Entry 4PSN (X-ray diffraction, 2.05 A resolution); this record covers chains C and D of the 4 polymer chains in the assembly.

Chain C (and D):
Protein: ssDNA binding protein
Source organism: Aeropyrum pernix
Notes: chain D of this document is another copy of the same molecule, construct and numbering; everything in this record applies to it too
UniProt: Q9YAS7 (Q9YAS7_AERPE); numbering as in UniProt (aligned over 2-234)
Sequence (237 residues; numbered -2 to 234; the number before each row is that of its first residue; numbers below 1 keep their minus sign (Gly-2 is residue -2)):
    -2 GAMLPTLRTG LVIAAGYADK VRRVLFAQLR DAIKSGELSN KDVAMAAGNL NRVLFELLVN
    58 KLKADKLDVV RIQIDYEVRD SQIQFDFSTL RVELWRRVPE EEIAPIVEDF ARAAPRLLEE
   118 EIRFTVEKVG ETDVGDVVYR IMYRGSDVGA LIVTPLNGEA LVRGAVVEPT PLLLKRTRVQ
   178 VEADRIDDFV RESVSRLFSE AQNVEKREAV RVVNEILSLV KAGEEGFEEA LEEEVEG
Unresolved in the structure: 219-234
Construct notes: expression tag (-2 to 1)
Modified / non-standard residues: Mse0 (selenomethionine; parent Met); Mse42 (selenomethionine; parent Met); Mse139 (selenomethionine; parent Met)
From the paper describing this entry:
  - specificity-determining residues: Arg20 (proposed by the authors, not directly observed)

Interface between chain C and chain D:
Pairs across the interface (33):
  Gly-2(C) - Arg76(D)
  Ala-1(C) - Leu1(D)  hydrophobic
  Ala-1(C) - Glu74(D)
  Ala-1(C) - Val75(D)
  Mse0(C) - Pro2(D)
  Mse0(C) - Leu26(D)  hydrophobic
  Mse0(C) - Tyr73(D)  hydrophobic
  Mse0(C) - Val75(D)  hydrogen bond (backbone-backbone)
  Pro2(C) - Mse0(D)
  Pro2(C) - Pro2(D)  hydrophobic
  Arg5(C) - Gln25(D)  hydrogen bond (side chain-backbone)
  Arg5(C) - Arg27(D)
  Arg5(C) - Asp28(D)  salt bridge
  Arg20(C) - Arg204(D)
  Ala24(C) - Arg5(D)
  Gln25(C) - Arg5(D)  hydrogen bond (backbone-side chain)
  Leu26(C) - Mse0(D)
  Asp28(C) - Arg5(D)  salt bridge
  Asp28(C) - Gln70(D)  hydrogen bond
  Asp28(C) - Arg88(D)  salt bridge
  Ala29(C) - Mse0(D)  hydrophobic
  Glu34(C) - Mse0(D)
  Gln70(C) - Arg27(D)
  Gln70(C) - Asp28(D)  hydrogen bond
  Glu74(C) - Ala-1(D)
  Val75(C) - Ala-1(D)
  Val75(C) - Mse0(D)  hydrogen bond (backbone-backbone)
  Arg76(C) - Gly-2(D)
  Arg76(C) - Ala-1(D)
  Arg88(C) - Asp28(D)  salt bridge
  Glu202(C) - Arg20(D)  salt bridge
  Arg204(C) - Arg20(D)
  Arg208(C) - Arg19(D)
Other interface residues (no listed pair), chain C (21 interface residues in all): Leu1
Other interface residues (no listed pair), chain D (21 interface residues in all): Ala24, Glu202

In short:
Chain C and chain D each contribute 21 residues to their interface, with 6 hydrogen bonds and 5 salt bridges.
Polar pairs include Arg5(C)-Asp28(D), Asp28(C)-Arg88(D) and Glu202(C)-Arg20(D). The paper reports the
specificity determinant Arg20(C).
Chain C and chain D are both ssDNA binding protein (Aeropyrum pernix); the structure, Crystal structure of
apeThermo-DBP-RP2, was determined by X-ray diffraction together with 4PSL, 4PSM and 4PSO from the same study.
